6KAQ - chains A and B; structure by X-ray diffraction, 1.50 A resolution.

[Chain A]
Molecule: Hemoglobin subunit alpha
Organism: Homo sapiens
UniProt: P69905 (HBA_HUMAN); residues 1-141 here correspond to UniProt positions 2-142 (UniProt number = residue number + 1)
Amino-acid sequence (141 residues; numbered 1 to 141; the number before each row is that of its first residue):
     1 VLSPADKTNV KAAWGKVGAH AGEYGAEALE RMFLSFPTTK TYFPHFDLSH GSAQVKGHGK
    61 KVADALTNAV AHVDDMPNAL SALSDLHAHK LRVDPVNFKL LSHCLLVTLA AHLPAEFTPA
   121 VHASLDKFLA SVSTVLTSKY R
Curated features (UniProtKB/Swiss-Prot):
  - binding site (O2): H58
  - binding site (heme b): H87
  - site: T8, N9 (Microbial infection: Cleavage), K11 (Not glycated), A13, W14 (Microbial infection: Cleavage), Y24, G25 (Microbial infection: Cleavage), L29, E30 (Microbial infection: Cleavage), H45, F46 (Microbial infection: Cleavage), D47, L48 (Microbial infection: Cleavage), S52, A53 (Microbial infection: Cleavage), V55, K56 (Microbial infection: Cleavage), K56 (Not glycated), G59, K60 (Microbial infection: Cleavage), K60 (Not glycated), K90 (Not glycated), L91, R92 (Microbial infection: Cleavage), K99 (Not glycated), L106, V107 (Microbial infection: Cleavage), T108, L109 (Microbial infection: Cleavage), V121, H122 (Microbial infection: Cleavage), S133, T134 (Microbial infection: Cleavage)
  - modified residue: S3 (Phosphoserine), K7 (N6-succinyllysine), T8 (Phosphothreonine), K11 (N6-succinyllysine), K16 (N6-acetyllysine), Y24 (Phosphotyrosine), S35 (Phosphoserine), K40 (N6-succinyllysine), S49 (Phosphoserine), S102 (Phosphoserine), T108 (Phosphothreonine), S124 (Phosphoserine), S131 (Phosphoserine), T134 (Phosphothreonine), T137 (Phosphothreonine), S138 (Phosphoserine)
  - glycosylation (N-linked (Glc) (glycation) lysine): K7, K16, K40, K61
Ion coordination: heme Fe: H87 (together with carbon monoxide)
Small-molecule neighbours:
  - carbon monoxide (CMO): L29, F43, H58, V62, H87
  - carbon monoxide / heme: L29, M32, T39, Y42, F43, H45, F46, H58, K61, V62, A65, L66, L83, L86, H87, L91, V93, N97, F98, L101, L105, V132, L136
  - heme (HEM): M32, T39, Y42, F43, H45, F46, H58, K61, V62, A65, L66, L83, L86, H87, L91, V93, N97, F98, L101, L105, V132, L136

[Chain B]
Molecule: Hemoglobin subunit beta
Organism: Homo sapiens
UniProt: P68871 (HBB_HUMAN); residues 1-146 here correspond to UniProt positions 2-147 (UniProt number = residue number + 1)
Amino-acid sequence (146 residues; numbered 1 to 146; the number before each row is that of its first residue):
     1 VHLTPKEKSA VTALWGKVNV DEVGGEALGR LLVVYPWTQR FFESFGDLST PDAVMGNPKV
    61 KAHGKKVLGA FSDGLAHLDN LKGTFATLSE LHCDKLHVDP ENFRLLGNVL VCVLAHHFGK
   121 EFTPPVQAAY QKVVAGVANA LAHKYH
Construct notes: variant K6 (Glu7 in P68871)
Curated features (UniProtKB/Swiss-Prot):
  - binding site ((2R)-2,3-bisphosphoglycerate): V1, H2, K82, H143
  - binding site (heme b): H63, H92
  - site: E7, K8 (Microbial infection: Cleavage), G25, E26 (Microbial infection: Cleavage), G29, R30 (Microbial infection: Cleavage), Y35, P36 (Microbial infection: Cleavage), W37, T38 (Microbial infection: Cleavage), F45, G46 (Microbial infection: Cleavage), D52, A53 (Microbial infection: Cleavage), G56, N57 (Microbial infection: Cleavage), K59 (Not glycated), F71, S72 (Microbial infection: Cleavage), G74, L75 (Microbial infection: Cleavage), K82 (Not glycated), T84, F85 (Microbial infection: Cleavage), H92, C93 (Microbial infection: Cleavage), K95 (Not glycated), R104, L105 (Microbial infection: Cleavage), L110, V111 (Microbial infection: Cleavage), G119, K120 (Microbial infection: Cleavage), F122, T123 (Microbial infection: Cleavage), A128, A129 (Microbial infection: Cleavage) and 2 more in UniProt
  - modified residue: V1 (N-acetylvaline), S9 (Phosphoserine), T12 (Phosphothreonine), S44 (Phosphoserine), T50 (Phosphothreonine), K59 (N6-acetyllysine), K82 (N6-acetyllysine), T87 (Phosphothreonine), C93 (S-nitrosocysteine), K144 (N6-acetyllysine)
  - glycosylation: V1 (N-linked (Glc) (glycation) valine), K8 (N-linked (Glc) (glycation) lysine), K17 (N-linked (Glc) (glycation) lysine), K66 (N-linked (Glc) (glycation) lysine), K120 (N-linked (Glc) (glycation) lysine), K144 (N-linked (Glc) (glycation) lysine)
Ion coordination: heme Fe: H92 (together with carbon monoxide)
Small-molecule neighbours:
  - carbon monoxide (CMO): L28, F42, H63, V67, H92
  - carbon monoxide / heme: L28, L31, T38, F41, F42, H63, K66, V67, A70, F71, F85, L88, L91, H92, L96, V98, N102, F103, L106, V137, L141
  - heme (HEM): L31, T38, F41, F42, H63, K66, V67, A70, F71, F85, L88, L91, H92, L96, V98, N102, F103, L106, V137, L141

[Interface between chain A and chain B]
Contacting residue pairs - 38 pairs, chain A then chain B:
  E30(A) - P124(B)
  R31(A) - F122(B)  hydrogen bond (side chain-backbone)
  R31(A) - T123(B)
  R31(A) - P124(B)
  R31(A) - Q127(B)  hydrogen bond
  L34(A) - P124(B)  hydrophobic
  L34(A) - P125(B)
  L34(A) - A128(B)
  S35(A) - Q127(B)
  S35(A) - A128(B)
  S35(A) - Q131(B)
  F36(A) - Q131(B)
  H103(A) - N108(B)
  H103(A) - V111(B)
  H103(A) - Q127(B)
  H103(A) - Q131(B)  hydrogen bond
  C104(A) - Q127(B)
  V107(A) - V111(B)  hydrophobic
  V107(A) - A115(B)
  V107(A) - Q127(B)
  A110(A) - C112(B)
  A110(A) - A115(B)
  A110(A) - H116(B)
  A111(A) - A115(B)
  A111(A) - G119(B)
  A111(A) - K120(B)
  P114(A) - H116(B)  hydrogen bond (backbone-side chain)
  F117(A) - R30(B)  hydrogen bond (backbone-side chain)
  F117(A) - H116(B)
  T118(A) - R30(B)
  P119(A) - R30(B)
  P119(A) - V33(B)
  P119(A) - M55(B)  hydrophobic
  H122(A) - R30(B)  hydrogen bond
  H122(A) - V34(B)
  A123(A) - V34(B)  hydrophobic
  D126(A) - V34(B)
  D126(A) - Y35(B)
Also at the interface, not in a pair above, chain A (21 interface residues in all): K99, L106, A120, K127
Also at the interface, not in a pair above, chain B (22 interface residues in all): P51, E101, R104

[In short]
The interface between chain A and chain B involves 21 residues on one side and 22 on the other; the contacts
include 6 hydrogen bonds. Among the polar pairs are R31(A)-F122(B), R31(A)-Q127(B) and H103(A)-Q131(B). Chain
A binds heme, carbon monoxide and carbon monoxide / heme.
Here chain A is Hemoglobin subunit alpha and chain B is Hemoglobin subunit beta, both from Homo sapiens. Entry
6KAQ (Carbonmonoxy human hemoglobin C in the R quaternary structure at 140 K: Dark) was determined by X-ray
diffraction, deposited together with 6KA9, 6KAE, 6KAH, 6KAI, 6KAO, 6KAP and 11 further entries.
